1XU3 - chains C and D of the 6 polymer chains in the assembly; structure by X-ray diffraction, 2.30 A resolution.

== Chain C (and D) ==
Name: Methane monooxygenase component A beta chain
Organism: Methylococcus capsulatus
Notes: EC 1.14.13.25; fragment: beta subunit; chain D of this document is another copy of the same molecule, construct and numbering; everything in this record applies to it too
UniProt: P18798 (MEMB_METCA); numbering as in UniProt (aligned over 1-389)
Chain sequence (389 residues; numbered 1 to 389; the number before each row is that of its first residue):
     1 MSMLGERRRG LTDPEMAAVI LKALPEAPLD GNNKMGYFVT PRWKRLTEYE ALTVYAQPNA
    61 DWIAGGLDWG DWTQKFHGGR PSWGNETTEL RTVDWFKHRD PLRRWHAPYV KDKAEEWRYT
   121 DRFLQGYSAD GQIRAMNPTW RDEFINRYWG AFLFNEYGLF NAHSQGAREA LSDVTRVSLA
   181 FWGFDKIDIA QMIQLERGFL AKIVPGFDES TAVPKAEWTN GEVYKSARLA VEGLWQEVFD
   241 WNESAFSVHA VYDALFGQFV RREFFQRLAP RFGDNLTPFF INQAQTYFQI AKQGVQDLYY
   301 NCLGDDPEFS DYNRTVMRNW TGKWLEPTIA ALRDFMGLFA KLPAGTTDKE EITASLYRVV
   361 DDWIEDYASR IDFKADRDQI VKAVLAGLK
Disordered / not traced: 1

== Chain C / chain D interface ==
Pairs across the interface - 66 pairs, chain C then chain D:
  M3(C) - P25(D)
  M3(C) - E26(D)
  M3(C) - A27(D)
  M3(C) - P28(D)
  L4(C) - L21(D)  hydrophobic
  L4(C) - L24(D)  hydrophobic
  L11(C) - T12(D)
  T12(C) - L11(D)
  P14(C) - P14(D)
  P14(C) - A18(D)
  P14(C) - L21(D)
  A18(C) - P14(D)
  L21(C) - L4(D)  hydrophobic
  L24(C) - L4(D)  hydrophobic
  P25(C) - M3(D)
  A27(C) - M3(D)
  P28(C) - M3(D)
  D112(C) - R118(D)  salt bridge
  D112(C) - R122(D)  salt bridge
  E115(C) - E115(D)
  E115(C) - R118(D)  salt bridge
  E115(C) - R122(D)  salt bridge
  E116(C) - Y119(D)
  E116(C) - R122(D)  salt bridge
  R118(C) - K111(D)
  R118(C) - D112(D)  salt bridge
  R118(C) - E115(D)  salt bridge
  Y119(C) - E116(D)
  Y119(C) - Y119(D)  hydrophobic
  Y119(C) - Q283(D)
  R122(C) - D112(D)  salt bridge
  R122(C) - E115(D)  salt bridge
  R122(C) - E116(D)  salt bridge
  R122(C) - T286(D)
  F123(C) - N282(D)
  G126(C) - Q289(D)
  A129(C) - Q289(D)
  D130(C) - Q258(D)  hydrogen bond
  D130(C) - R262(D)  salt bridge
  D130(C) - Q285(D)
  D130(C) - Q289(D)  hydrogen bond
  Q132(C) - Q266(D)  hydrogen bond
  R134(C) - R262(D)
  R134(C) - R358(D)
  R134(C) - D362(D)  salt bridge
  Q258(C) - D130(D)  hydrogen bond
  R262(C) - D130(D)  salt bridge
  R262(C) - R134(D)
  Q266(C) - Q132(D)  hydrogen bond
  Q266(C) - N275(D)
  P270(C) - P270(D)  hydrophobic
  P270(C) - N275(D)
  N275(C) - Q266(D)  hydrogen bond (side chain-backbone)
  N275(C) - P270(D)
  P278(C) - N275(D)
  F279(C) - N282(D)
  N282(C) - F123(D)
  Q283(C) - Y119(D)
  Q285(C) - D130(D)
  Q285(C) - Q132(D)
  T286(C) - R122(D)
  Q289(C) - G126(D)
  Q289(C) - A129(D)
  Q289(C) - D130(D)  hydrogen bond
  R358(C) - R134(D)
  D362(C) - R134(D)  salt bridge
Also at the interface, not in a pair above, chain C (42 interface residues in all): A17, E26, K111, A135, K292
Also at the interface, not in a pair above, chain D (40 interface residues in all): A17, P278, F279

== Summary ==
The interface between chain C and chain D involves 42 residues on one side and 40 on the other, with 7
hydrogen bonds and 14 salt bridges. Polar pairs include D112(C)-R118(D), D112(C)-R122(D) and E115(C)-R118(D).
Both chains are Methane monooxygenase component A beta chain (Methylococcus capsulatus). Entry 1XU3 (Soluble
methane monooxygenase hydroxylase-soaked with bromophenol) was determined by X-ray diffraction together with
1XU5, 1XVB, 1XVC, 1XVD, 1XVE, 1XVF and 1XVG from the same study.
